Entry 5WNS (X-ray diffraction, 3.50 A resolution); this record covers chains A and L of the 21 polymer chains in the assembly.

== Chain A ==
Molecule: 16S Ribosomal RNA rRNA
From: Thermus thermophilus HB8
Sequence (1522 nucleotides; row label = number of the first residue in the row; note: 42 numbers in that range are skipped by the numbering (no residue carries them; nothing is unmodelled there); a row labelled like 190A-190L holds insertion residues (190A, then the next letters in order); numbering starts at 0):
     0 UUUGUUGGAG AGUUUGAUCC UGGCUCAGGG UGAACGCUGG CGGCGUGCCU AAGACAUGCA
    60 AGUCGUGCGG G
    73 CCGCGGGGUU UU
    88 ACUCCG
    95 UGGUC
   101 AGCGGCGGAC GGGUGAGUAA CGCGUGGGU
  129A G
   130 ACCUACCCGG AAGAGGGGGA CAACCCGGGG AAACUCGGGC UAAUCCCCCA UGUGGACCCG
   190 C
190A-190L CCCUUGGGGUGU
   191 GUCCAAAGGG CUUU
   216 GCCCGCUUCC GGAUGGGCCC GCGUCCCAUC AGCUAGUUGG UGGGGUAAUG GCCCACCAAG
   276 GCGACGACGG GUAGCCGGUC UGAGAGGAUG GCCGGCCACA GGGGCACUGA GACACGGGCC
   336 CCACUCCUAC GGGAGGCAGC AGUUAGGAAU CUUCCGCAAU GGGCGCAAGC CUGACGGAGC
   396 GACGCCGCUU GGAGGAAGAA GCCCUUCGGG GUGUAAACUC CUGAA
   442 CCCGGGACGA AACCCCCGAC GA
   474 GGGGACUGAC GGUACCGGG
   494 GUAAUAGCGC CGGCCAACUC CGUGCCAGCA GCCGCGGUAA UACGGAGGGC GCGAGCGUUA
   554 CCCGGAUUCA CUGGGCGUAA AGGGCGUGUA GGCGGCCUGG GGCGUCCCAU GUGAAAGACC
   614 ACGGCUCAAC CGUGGGGGAG CGUGGGAUAC GCUCAGGCUA GACGGUGGGA GAGGGUGGUG
   674 GAAUUCCCGG AGUAGCGGUG AAAUGCGCAG AUACCGGGAG GAACGCCGAU GGCGAAGGCA
   734 GCCACCUGGU CCACCCGUGA CGCUGAGGCG CGAAAGCGUG GGGAGCAAAC CGGAUUAGAU
   794 ACCCGGGUAG UCCACGCCCU AAACGAUGCG CGCUAGGUCU CUGGGUCU
   848 CCUGGGGGCC GAAGCUAACG CGUUAAGCGC GCCGCCUGGG GAGUACGGCC GCAAGGCUGA
   908 AACUCAAAGG AAUUGACGGG GGCCCGCACA AGCGGUGGAG CAUGUGGUUU AAUUCGAAGX
   968 AACGCGAAGA ACCUUACCAG GCCUUGACAU GCUAGG
 1003A G
  1004 AACCCGGGUG AAAGCCUGGG GUGCCCC
1030A-1030D GCGA
  1031 GGGGAGCCCU AGCACAGGUG CUGCAUGGCC GUCGUCAGCU CGUGCCGUGA GGUGUUGGGU
  1091 UAAGUCCCGC AACGAGCGCA ACCCCCGCCG UUAGUUGCCA GCGGUUCGGC CGGGCACUCU
  1151 AACGGGACUG CCCGCGAAA
  1171 GCGGGAGGAA GGAGGGGACG ACGUCUGGUC AGCAUGGCCC UUACGGCCUG GGCGACACAC
  1231 GUGCUACAAU GCCCACUACA AAGCGAUGCC ACCCGGCAAC GGGGAGCUAA UCGCAAAAAG
  1291 GUGGGCCCAG UUCGGAUUGG GGUCUGCAAC CCGACCCCAU GAAGCCGGAA UCGCUAGUAA
  1351 UCGCGGAUCA G
 1361A C
  1362 CAUGCCGCGG UGAAUACGUU CCCGGGCCUU GUACACACXG CCXGUXACGC CAUGGGAGCG
  1422 GGCUCUACCC GAAGUCGCCG GG
  1446 AGCCUACGGG
  1459 CAGGCGCCGA GGGUAGGGCC CGUGACUGGG GCGAAGUCGU AACAAGGUAG CUGUACCGGA
  1519 AGGUGCGGCU GGAUCCACUC CUUUCU
Unresolved in the structure: 0-4, 1534-1538
Construct notes: conflict C1534 (A132811 in 55771382), A1535 (C132812 in 55771382)
Modified / non-standard residues: PSU (pseudouridine-5'-monophosphate) at position 516, 7MG (7N-methyl-8-hydroguanosine-5'-monophosphate) at position 527, M2G (N2-dimethylguanosine-5'-monophosphate) at position 966, 5MC (5-methylcytidine-5'-monophosphate) at position 967, 2MG (2N-methylguanosine-5'-monophosphate) at position 1207, 5MC (5-methylcytidine-5'-monophosphate) at position 1400, 4OC (4n,o2'-methylcytidine-5'-monophosphate) at position 1402, 5MC (5-methylcytidine-5'-monophosphate) at position 1404, 5MC (5-methylcytidine-5'-monophosphate) at position 1407, UR3 (3-methyluridine-5'-monophoshate) at position 1498, MA6 (6N-dimethyladenosine-5'-monophoshate) at position 1518, MA6 (6N-dimethyladenosine-5'-monophoshate) at position 1519, PSU (pseudouridine-5'-monophosphate) at position 1540, PSU (pseudouridine-5'-monophosphate) at position 1541
Covalent attachments: covalent link U82-5MC_1400
Bound ions: Mg2+ site 1 near U5 (its only coordinating residue here); Mg2+ site 2 near G21 (its only coordinating residue here); Mg2+ site 3 near C48 (its only coordinating residue here); Mg2+ site 4: A59, U387; Mg2+ site 5 near G61 (its only coordinating residue here); Mg2+ site 6 near G70 (its only coordinating residue here); Mg2+ site 7: A88, C89; Mg2+ site 8 near C89 (its only coordinating residue here); Mg2+ site 9: G107, G324; Mg2+ site 10 near G117 (its only coordinating residue here); Mg2+ site 11: C121, G124, U125; Mg2+ site 12 near C175 (its only coordinating residue here); 80 more Mg2+ sites not listed

== Chain L ==
Name: 30S ribosomal protein S12
From: Thermus thermophilus (strain HB8 / ATCC 27634 / DSM 579)
Reference sequence: Q5SHN3 (RS12_THET8); residues 5-128 here correspond to UniProt positions 2-125 (UniProt number = residue number - 3)
Amino-acid sequence (124 residues; each row starts with the number of its first residue):
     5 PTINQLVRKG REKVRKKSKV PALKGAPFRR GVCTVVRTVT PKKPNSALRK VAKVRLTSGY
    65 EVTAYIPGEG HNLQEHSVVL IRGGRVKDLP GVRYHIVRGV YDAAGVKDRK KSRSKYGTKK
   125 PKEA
Modified / non-standard residues: Asp92 ((3S)-3-(methylsulfanyl)-L-aspartic acid; 0TD)
Swiss-Prot annotation at these positions:
  - modified residue: Asp92 (3-methylthioaspartic acid)

== Interface between chain A and chain L ==
Contacting residue pairs - 128 pairs, chain A then chain L:
  U24(A) - Lys23(L)  salt bridge to the phosphate
  A32(A) - Pro31(L)  base contact
  A33(A) - Phe32(L)  base contact
  C34(A) - Phe32(L)  sugar contact
  C34(A) - Val101(L)  sugar contact
  C34(A) - Val104(L)  phosphate contact
  G35(A) - Val104(L)  phosphate contact
  G35(A) - Arg117(L)  hydrogen bond to the sugar
  G35(A) - Ser118(L)  hydrogen bond to the sugar
  G35(A) - Gly121(L)  sugar contact
  C36(A) - Arg117(L)  sugar contact
  C36(A) - Thr122(L)  sugar contact
  C36(A) - Lys123(L)  salt bridge to the phosphate
  C36(A) - Lys124(L)  hydrogen bond to the phosphate
  U37(A) - Lys123(L)  salt bridge to the phosphate
  U37(A) - Lys124(L)  hydrogen bond to the phosphate
  C241(A) - Arg19(L)  hydrogen bond to the phosphate
  C242(A) - Arg19(L)  salt bridge to the phosphate
  G302(A) - Lys17(L)  salt bridge to the phosphate
  A303(A) - Lys17(L)  phosphate contact
  G362(A) - Arg33(L)  hydrogen bond to the phosphate
  G362(A) - Arg34(L)  salt bridge to the phosphate
  G362(A) - Thr61(L)  hydrogen bond to the phosphate
  A363(A) - Ala30(L)  base contact
  A363(A) - Pro31(L)  base contact
  A363(A) - Phe32(L)  base contact
  A363(A) - Arg33(L)  salt bridge to the phosphate
  A363(A) - Arg34(L)  salt bridge to the phosphate
  A363(A) - Thr61(L)  hydrogen bond to the phosphate
  A363(A) - Leu84(L)  sugar contact
  A363(A) - Tyr105(L)  hydrogen bond to the phosphate
  A364(A) - Tyr105(L)  phosphate contact
  G500(A) - Lys124(L)  salt bridge to the phosphate
  C501(A) - Arg117(L)  salt bridge to the phosphate
  C501(A) - Ser118(L)  hydrogen bond to the phosphate
  C501(A) - Lys124(L)  salt bridge to the phosphate
  G502(A) - Lys115(L)  phosphate contact
  G502(A) - Ser116(L)  phosphate contact
  G502(A) - Arg117(L)  hydrogen bond to the phosphate
  G502(A) - Ser118(L)  hydrogen bond to the phosphate
  G502(A) - Lys119(L)  phosphate contact
  C503(A) - Ser116(L)  hydrogen bond to the phosphate
  C503(A) - Lys119(L)  salt bridge to the phosphate
  C504(A) - Lys115(L)  base contact
  C518(A) - Ser50(L)  base contact
  C519(A) - Ser50(L)  hydrogen bond to the phosphate
  C519(A) - Ala51(L)  phosphate contact
  A520(A) - Ala51(L)  phosphate contact
  A520(A) - Leu52(L)  hydrogen bond to the phosphate
  A520(A) - Lys54(L)  salt bridge to the phosphate
  A520(A) - Glu73(L)  hydrogen bond to the sugar
  G521(A) - Ala51(L)  base contact
  G521(A) - Leu52(L)  phosphate contact
  G521(A) - Arg53(L)  hydrogen bond to the base
  G521(A) - Lys54(L)  salt bridge to the phosphate
  G521(A) - Gly72(L)  phosphate contact
  G521(A) - Glu73(L)  phosphate contact
  C522(A) - Asn49(L)  base contact
  C522(A) - Arg53(L)  base contact
  C522(A) - Tyr69(L)  hydrogen bond to the phosphate
  C522(A) - Pro71(L)  phosphate contact
  C522(A) - Gly72(L)  hydrogen bond to the phosphate
  C522(A) - Tyr120(L)  sugar contact
  A523(A) - Arg53(L)  base contact
  A523(A) - Val90(L)  base contact
  A523(A) - Lys91(L)  base contact
  A523(A) - Asp92(L)  base contact
  A523(A) - Tyr120(L)  phosphate contact
  C526(A) - Lys91(L)  salt bridge to the phosphate
  7MG_527(A) - Asn49(L)  hydrogen bond to the base
  C528(A) - Asn49(L)  hydrogen bond to the base
  G529(A) - Asn49(L)  base contact
  G529(A) - Ser50(L)  hydrogen bond to the base
  G537(A) - Glu73(L)  sugar contact
  G537(A) - Arg113(L)  salt bridge to the phosphate
  G538(A) - Arg113(L)  salt bridge to the phosphate
  G538(A) - Lys114(L)  hydrogen bond to the phosphate
  G538(A) - Lys115(L)  hydrogen bond to the phosphate
  A539(A) - Lys114(L)  salt bridge to the phosphate
  A539(A) - Lys115(L)  phosphate contact
  G541(A) - Lys115(L)  base contact
  G550(A) - Lys119(L)  sugar contact
  U551(A) - Phe32(L)  base contact
  U551(A) - Arg86(L)  hydrogen bond to the sugar
  U551(A) - Lys119(L)  sugar contact
  U552(A) - Pro31(L)  hydrogen bond to the sugar
  U552(A) - Phe32(L)  base contact
  U552(A) - Arg86(L)  hydrogen bond to the sugar
  U552(A) - Gly87(L)  sugar contact
  A553(A) - Val24(L)  phosphate contact
  A553(A) - Gly29(L)  hydrogen bond to the sugar
  A553(A) - Ala30(L)  sugar contact
  A553(A) - Pro31(L)  sugar contact
  C554(A) - Ser22(L)  hydrogen bond to the phosphate
  C555(A) - Lys20(L)  salt bridge to the phosphate
  C556(A) - Lys20(L)  phosphate contact
  C562(A) - Arg15(L)  phosphate contact
  C562(A) - Glu16(L)  hydrogen bond to the sugar
  C562(A) - Lys17(L)  sugar contact
  C562(A) - Val18(L)  phosphate contact
  A563(A) - Arg15(L)  base contact
  C564(A) - Leu10(L)  phosphate contact
  C564(A) - Arg15(L)  salt bridge to the phosphate
  G567(A) - Pro5(L)  base contact
  G567(A) - Arg15(L)  hydrogen bond to the base
  G568(A) - Pro5(L)  base contact
  G585(A) - Asn8(L)  sugar contact
  C879(A) - Asn8(L)  phosphate contact
  C880(A) - Thr6(L)  hydrogen bond to the phosphate
  C880(A) - Asn8(L)  hydrogen bond to the phosphate
  C880(A) - Gln9(L)  phosphate contact
  C880(A) - Arg12(L)  salt bridge to the phosphate
  G881(A) - Gln9(L)  hydrogen bond to the phosphate
  G881(A) - Arg12(L)  salt bridge to the phosphate
  G881(A) - Lys13(L)  salt bridge to the phosphate
  C882(A) - Lys13(L)  salt bridge to the phosphate
  U884(A) - Arg15(L)  base contact
  A909(A) - Lys21(L)  phosphate contact
  C910(A) - Arg97(L)  salt bridge to the phosphate
  U911(A) - Arg97(L)  salt bridge to the phosphate
  C912(A) - Lys46(L)  phosphate contact
  C912(A) - Pro94(L)  phosphate contact
  A913(A) - Lys47(L)  salt bridge to the phosphate
  A913(A) - Lys91(L)  salt bridge to the phosphate
  C1490(A) - Lys46(L)  phosphate contact
  G1491(A) - Lys46(L)  salt bridge to the phosphate
  G1491(A) - Lys47(L)  phosphate contact
  A1492(A) - Lys47(L)  phosphate contact
Other interface residues (no listed pair), chain A (64 interface residues in all): G524, C525, C549, C883, C1412
Other interface residues (no listed pair), chain L (65 interface residues in all): Pro48, Lys57, Gly88, Arg89, Arg102, Gly103

== Overview ==
Chain A and chain L form an interface of 64 and 65 residues respectively, with 34 hydrogen bonds and 29 salt
bridges. Polar pairs include G521(A)-Arg53(L), 7MG_527(A)-Asn49(L) and C528(A)-Asn49(L). A59(A) and U387(A)
form the Mg2+ site 4.
Here chain A is 16S Ribosomal RNA rRNA (Thermus thermophilus HB8) and chain L is 30S ribosomal protein S12
(Thermus thermophilus (strain HB8 / ATCC 27634 / DSM 579)). Entry 5WNS (Crystal Structure of 30S ribosomal
subunit from Thermus thermophilus) was determined by X-ray diffraction (same publication as 5WNP, 5WNQ, 5WNR,
5WNT, 5WNU and 5WNV).
